Entry 1SR5 (X-ray diffraction, 3.10 A resolution); this record covers chains B and C of the 3 polymer chains in the assembly.

== Chain B ==
Name: Prothrombin
Source organism: Homo sapiens
Notes: EC 3.4.21.5; fragment: light chain (residues 328-363)
Reference sequence: P00734 (THRB_HUMAN); the construct lacks a stretch of the UniProt sequence, so the offset changes along the chain: 1-14 = UniProt 336-349; 15-17 = UniProt 361-363
Sequence (36 residues; numbered 1 to 17 plus 19 insertion-coded residues; the number before each row is that of its first residue; a row labelled like 14A-14K holds insertion residues (14A, then the next letters in order)):
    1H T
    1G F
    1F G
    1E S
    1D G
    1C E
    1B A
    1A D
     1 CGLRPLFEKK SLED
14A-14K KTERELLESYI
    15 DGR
Not modelled in the structure: 1H, 15-17
Swiss-Prot annotation at these positions:
  - site: Arg17 (Cleavage)

== Chain C ==
Name: Prothrombin
Source organism: Homo sapiens
Notes: EC 3.4.21.5; fragment: heavy chain (residues 364-622)
Reference sequence: P00734 (THRB_HUMAN); the construct lacks a stretch of the UniProt sequence and is renumbered around it, so the offset changes along the chain: 16-36 = UniProt 364-384; 37-60 = UniProt 386-409; 61-77 = UniProt 419-435; 78-97 = UniProt 437-456; 7 more segments
Sequence (259 residues; each row starts with the number of its first residue; note: 4 numbers in that range are skipped by the numbering (no residue carries them; nothing is unmodelled there); a row labelled like 60A-60I holds insertion residues (60A, then the next letters in order)):
    16 IVEGSDAEIG MSPWQVMLFR K
   36A S
    37 PQELLCGASL ISDRWVLTAA HCLL
60A-60I YPPWDKNFT
    61 ENDLLVRIGK HSRTRYE
   77A R
    78 NIEKISMLEK IYIHPRYNWR
   97A E
    98 NLDRDIALMK LKKPVAFSDY IHPVCLPDRE TA
129A-129C ASL
   130 LQAGYKGRVT GWGNLKE
146A-146H TWTANVGK
   150 GQPSVLQVVN LPIVERPVCK DSTRIRITDN MFCAG
  184A Y
   185 KP
186A-186D DEGK
   187 RGDACEGDSG GPFVMKSP
204A-204B FN
   205 NRWYQMGIVS WGE
   219 GCD
  221A R
   222 DGKYGFYTHV FRLKKWIQKV IDQFGE
Not modelled in the structure: 146A-146H, 245-247
Cystine bridges: Cys42-Cys58, Cys168-Cys182, Cys191-Cys220
Ligand contacts: 2,3,4,6-tetra-O-sulfonato-glucose (GU4; 2,3,4,6-tetra-O-sulfonato-alpha-D-glucopyranose): Leu130, Ile162, Val163, Arg165, His230
Swiss-Prot annotation at these positions:
  - region: Ala183 to Val200 (High affinity receptor-binding region which is also known as the TP508 peptide)
  - active site (Charge relay system): His57, Asp102, Ser195
  - glycosylation: Asn60G (N-linked (GlcNAc...) (complex) asparagine)

== How chain B and chain C interact ==
Contacting residue pairs (66; chain B residue first):
  Cys1(B) - His119(C)
  Cys1(B) - Pro120(C)
  Cys1(B) - Cys122(C)  disulfide
  Cys1(B) - Arg206(C)
  Asp1A(B) - His119(C)  hydrogen bond (backbone-side chain)
  Ala1B(B) - Arg206(C)  hydrogen bond (backbone-side chain)
  Glu1C(B) - Arg206(C)
  Gly1D(B) - Pro120(C)
  Ser1E(B) - Asp49(C)  hydrogen bond
  Ser1E(B) - Phe114(C)
  Gly1F(B) - Ser48(C)
  Gly1F(B) - Asp49(C)
  Gly1F(B) - Arg50(C)
  Phe1G(B) - Ile47(C)
  Phe1G(B) - Ser48(C)
  Phe1G(B) - Arg50(C)
  Phe1G(B) - Trp51(C)
  Phe1G(B) - Ile242(C)  hydrophobic
  Gly2(B) - Pro120(C)  hydrogen bond (backbone-backbone)
  Gly2(B) - Cys122(C)  hydrogen bond (backbone-side chain)
  Gly2(B) - Asn205(C)
  Gly2(B) - Arg206(C)
  Gly2(B) - Trp207(C)  hydrogen bond (backbone-backbone)
  Leu3(B) - His119(C)
  Leu3(B) - Asn205(C)
  Leu3(B) - Arg206(C)
  Arg4(B) - Gly25(C)
  Arg4(B) - Met26(C)
  Arg4(B) - Pro28(C)
  Arg4(B) - Trp29(C)
  Arg4(B) - Arg137(C)
  Arg4(B) - Trp207(C)
  Pro5(B) - Ser115(C)
  Pro5(B) - Asp116(C)
  Pro5(B) - His119(C)
  Leu6(B) - Ile24(C)
  Leu6(B) - Gly25(C)
  Leu6(B) - Asp116(C)
  Phe7(B) - Ile24(C)
  Phe7(B) - Gly25(C)
  Phe7(B) - Met26(C)  hydrophobic
  Glu8(B) - Lys202(C)
  Glu8(B) - Asn205(C)
  Glu8(B) - Trp207(C)  hydrogen bond
  Lys9(B) - His119(C)
  Asp14(B) - Glu23(C)
  Asp14(B) - Met26(C)
  Asp14(B) - Arg137(C)  salt bridge
  Lys14A(B) - Glu23(C)  hydrogen bond (backbone-side chain)
  Thr14B(B) - Arg137(C)  hydrogen bond
  Thr14B(B) - Asn159(C)  hydrogen bond
  Glu14C(B) - Arg137(C)
  Glu14C(B) - Lys202(C)  salt bridge
  Glu14E(B) - Lys135(C)  salt bridge
  Glu14E(B) - Asn159(C)
  Leu14F(B) - Lys135(C)
  Leu14F(B) - Gly136(C)
  Leu14F(B) - Asn159(C)
  Leu14F(B) - Trp207(C)  hydrophobic
  Leu14G(B) - Lys202(C)
  Ser14I(B) - Lys135(C)  hydrogen bond (side chain-backbone)
  Tyr14J(B) - Leu129C(C)
  Tyr14J(B) - Tyr134(C)  hydrophobic
  Tyr14J(B) - Lys135(C)
  Tyr14J(B) - Met201(C)
  Tyr14J(B) - Lys202(C)  hydrogen bond (side chain-backbone)
Also at the interface, not in a pair above, chain C (35 interface residues in all): Val121, Gly133, Tyr184A, Ser203, Pro204, Asn204B
Inter-chain disulfides: Cys1(B)-Cys122(C)

== In short ==
25 residues of chain B face 35 of chain C across their interface, with 1 disulfide bond, 12 hydrogen bonds and
3 salt bridges. Among the polar pairs are Glu14E(B)-Lys135(C), Asp14(B)-Arg137(C) and Glu14C(B)-Lys202(C).
Ligands of chain C: 2,3,4,6-tetra-O-sulfonato-glucose.
Chain B is Prothrombin and chain C is Prothrombin, both from Homo sapiens; the structure,
Antithrombin-anhydrothrombin-heparin ternary complex structure, was determined by X-ray diffraction (same
publication as 1RN8, 1RNJ, 1SEH and 1SYL).
